4GB3 - chains 1 and 4 of the 4 polymer chains in the assembly; structure by X-ray diffraction, 2.74 A resolution.

== Chain 1 ==
Protein: coat protein 1
Organism: Human coxsackievirus B3
UniProt: F8VA14 (F8VA14_9ENTO); residues 1-281 here correspond to UniProt positions 571-851 (UniProt number = residue number + 570)
Chain sequence (281 residues; each row starts with the number of its first residue):
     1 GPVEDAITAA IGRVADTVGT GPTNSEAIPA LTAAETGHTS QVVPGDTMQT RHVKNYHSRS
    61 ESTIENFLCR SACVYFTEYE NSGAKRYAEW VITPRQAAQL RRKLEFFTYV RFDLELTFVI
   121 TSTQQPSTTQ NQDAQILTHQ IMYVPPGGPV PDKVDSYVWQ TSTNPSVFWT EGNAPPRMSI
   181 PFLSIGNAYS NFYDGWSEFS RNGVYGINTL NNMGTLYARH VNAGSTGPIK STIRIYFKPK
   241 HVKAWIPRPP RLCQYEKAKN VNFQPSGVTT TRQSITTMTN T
Disordered / not traced: 1-8

== Chain 4 ==
Protein: coat protein 4
Organism: Human coxsackievirus B3
UniProt: F8VA14 (F8VA14_9ENTO); numbering as in UniProt (aligned over 2-69)
Chain sequence (68 residues; each row starts with the number of its first residue):
     2 GAQVSTQKTG AHETGLNASG NSIIHYTNIN YYKDAASNSA NRQDFTQDPG KFTEPVKDIM
    62 IKSLPALN
Disordered / not traced: 12-24
Covalently attached groups: myristic acid (MYR) linked to G2

== Chain 1 / chain 4 interface ==
Residue-residue contacts (42; chain 1 residue first):
  I11(1) with F46(4)
  G12(1) with F46(4)
  A27(1) with S64(4)
  I28(1) with K63(4); S64(4), hydrogen bond (backbone-backbone); L65(4); P66(4), hydrophobic
  P29(1) with K63(4)
  T32(1) with A67(4)
  A33(1) with A67(4), hydrophobic; L68(4), hydrophobic
  T36(1) with M61(4)
  H38(1) with E55(4), salt bridge; V57(4); M61(4)
  T39(1) with T54(4)
  Q41(1) with T54(4), hydrogen bond; E55(4); K63(4), hydrogen bond (backbone-side chain)
  D46(1) with K63(4), salt bridge
  R59(1) with Q48(4), hydrogen bond
  S60(1) with K9(4); F46(4)
  T63(1) with D45(4); F46(4)
  E65(1) with A41(4); N42(4), hydrogen bond (side chain-backbone)
  N66(1) with R43(4), hydrogen bond
  C69(1) with A41(4), hydrophobic; R43(4), hydrogen bond (backbone-side chain)
  D113(1) with A37(4)
  S179(1) with A37(4), hydrogen bond (side chain-backbone); S38(4)
  K240(1) with A37(4), hydrogen bond (side chain-backbone); S38(4); N39(4), hydrogen bond (side chain-backbone)
  H241(1) with A36(4); A37(4); N39(4), hydrogen bond (side chain-backbone); S40(4), hydrogen bond (side chain-backbone); N42(4)
  P247(1) with F53(4)
Other interface residues (no listed pair), chain 1 (31 interface residues in all): R13, E26, L31, G37, V42, V43, S58, P181
Other interface residues (no listed pair), chain 4 (24 interface residues in all): P56

== In short ==
31 residues of chain 1 face 24 of chain 4 across their interface, with 12 hydrogen bonds and 2 salt bridges.
Among the polar pairs are H38(1)-E55(4), D46(1)-K63(4) and Q41(1)-T54(4). Myristic acid is covalently linked
to G2(4).
Chain 1 is coat protein 1 and chain 4 is coat protein 4, both from Human coxsackievirus B3; the structure,
Human coxsackievirus B3 strain RD coat protein, was determined by X-ray diffraction, deposited together with
3J24.
